Entry 5ND4 (electron microscopy, 4.40 A resolution (low resolution: residue-level contacts below are approximate; hydrogen-bond / salt-bridge calls are withheld)); this record covers chains C and A of the 3 polymer chains in the assembly.

[Chain C]
Name: Kinesin-like protein KIF20A
Organism: Mus musculus
Reference sequence: P97329 (KI20A_MOUSE); residues 21-521 here = UniProt positions 21-521
Amino-acid sequence (501 residues; each row starts with the number of its first residue):
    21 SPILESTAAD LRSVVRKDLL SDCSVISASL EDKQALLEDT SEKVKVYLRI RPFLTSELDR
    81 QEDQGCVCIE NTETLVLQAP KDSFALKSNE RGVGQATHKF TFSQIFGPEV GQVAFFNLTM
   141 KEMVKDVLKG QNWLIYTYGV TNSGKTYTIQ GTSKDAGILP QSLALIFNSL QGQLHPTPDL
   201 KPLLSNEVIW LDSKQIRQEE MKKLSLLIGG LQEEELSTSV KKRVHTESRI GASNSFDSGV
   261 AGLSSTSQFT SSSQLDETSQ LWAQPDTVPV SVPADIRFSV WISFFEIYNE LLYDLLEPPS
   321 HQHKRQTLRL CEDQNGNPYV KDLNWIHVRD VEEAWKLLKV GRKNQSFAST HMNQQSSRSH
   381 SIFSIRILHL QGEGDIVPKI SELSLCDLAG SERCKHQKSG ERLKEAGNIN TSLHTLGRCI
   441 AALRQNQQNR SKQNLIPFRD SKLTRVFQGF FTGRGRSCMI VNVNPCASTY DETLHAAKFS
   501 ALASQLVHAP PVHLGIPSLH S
Unresolved in the structure: 21-60, 191-295, 392-397, 509-521
Metal / ion sites: Mg2+: S377 (together with ADP)
Residues lining bound ligands:
  - ADP (adenosine-5'-diphosphate): R69, I70, R71, P72, P128, V160, T161, N162, S163, G164, K165, T166, Y167, N373, Q375, S377, D407, G410
  - tetrafluoroaluminate (ALF): T161, K165, T166, N373, Q375, S376, S377, L408, A409, G410
UniProt features mapped onto this chain:
  - binding site (ATP): G159 to T166
  - modified residue: S21 (Phosphoserine)
What the authors report for this chain:
  - conformationally variable residues (order/disorder transition): S61 to V64, Q505 to H508
  - post-translational modification sites: T197 (citing earlier work)

[Chain A]
Name: Tubulin alpha chain
Organism: Bos taurus
Reference sequence: F2Z4C1 (F2Z4C1_BOVIN); residue numbers follow UniProt; this construct covers 2-34, 61-439
Amino-acid sequence (412 residues; each row starts with the number of its first residue; note: 26 numbers in that range are skipped by the numbering (no residue carries them; nothing is unmodelled there)):
     2 RECISIHVGQ AGVQIGNACW ELYCLEHGIQ PDG
    61 HVPRAVFVDL EPTVIDEVRT GTYRQLFHPE QLITGKEDAA NNYARGHYTI GKEIIDLVLD
   121 RIRKLADQCT GLQGFSVFHS FGGGTGSGFT SLLMERLSVD YGKKSKLEFS IYPAPQVSTA
   181 VVEPYNSILT THTTLEHSDC AFMVDNEAIY DICRRNLDIE RPTYTNLNRL IGQIVSSITA
   241 SLRFDGALNV DLTEFQTNLV PYPRGHFPLA TYAPVISAEK AYHEQLSVAE ITNACFEPAN
   301 QMVKCDPRHG KYMACCLLYR GDVVPKDVNA AIATIKTKRT IQFVDWCPTG FKVGINYEPP
   361 TVVPGGDLAK VQRAVCMLSN TTAIAEAWAR LDHKFDLMYA KRAFVHWYVG EGMEEGEFSE
   421 AREDMAALEK DYEEVGVDS
Differences from the reference sequence: conflict S136 (Leu in F2Z4C1), G265 (Ile in F2Z4C1), E358 (Gln in F2Z4C1)
Residues lining bound ligands: GTP (guanosine-5'-triphosphate): G10, Q11, A12, Q15, A99, A100, N101, S140, G142, G143, G144, T145, G146, I171, T179, E183, N206, I209, Y224, L227, N228

[How chain C and chain A interact]
Pairs across the interface - 23 pairs, chain C then chain A:
  L106(C) - E196(A)
  L106(C) - R264(A)
  L106(C) - D424(A)
  K107(C) - E423(A)
  K107(C) - D424(A)
  K107(C) - A427(A)
  R413(C) - E414(A)
  K415(C) - G412(A)
  K415(C) - M413(A)
  K415(C) - E414(A)
  H416(C) - K112(A)
  H416(C) - E155(A)
  S419(C) - K112(A)
  L423(C) - T109(A)
  N430(C) - V409(A)
  N430(C) - M413(A)
  T431(C) - V409(A)
  T431(C) - G410(A)
  H434(C) - V409(A)
  H434(C) - E414(A)
  H434(C) - E415(A)
  D491(C) - E420(A)
  H495(C) - E415(A)
Also at the interface, not in a pair above, chain C (14 interface residues in all): G427, E492
Also at the interface, not in a pair above, chain A (17 interface residues in all): Y108, G416

[Overview]
14 residues of chain C and 17 residues of chain A are in contact. Ligands of chain C: ADP and
tetrafluoroaluminate. Bound to chain A: GTP. UniProt lists 8 ATP-binding residues on chain C. The paper
reports a modification site at T197(C); conformational variability at S61(C) and Q505(C).
Chain C is Kinesin-like protein KIF20A (Mus musculus) and chain A is Tubulin alpha chain (Bos taurus); the
structure, Microtubule-bound MKLP2 motor domain in the presence of ADP.AlFx, was determined by electron
microscopy, deposited together with 5ND2, 5ND3 and 5ND7.
